PDB entry 3KEY | X-ray diffraction, 2.10 A resolution | chain A

[Chain A]
Protein: Protein STN1
Source organism: Saccharomyces cerevisiae
Notes: fragment: C-terminal fragment:
Reference sequence: P38960 (STN1_YEAST); numbering as in UniProt (aligned over 311-494)
Amino-acid sequence (185 residues; numbered 310 to 494; the number before each row is that of its first residue):
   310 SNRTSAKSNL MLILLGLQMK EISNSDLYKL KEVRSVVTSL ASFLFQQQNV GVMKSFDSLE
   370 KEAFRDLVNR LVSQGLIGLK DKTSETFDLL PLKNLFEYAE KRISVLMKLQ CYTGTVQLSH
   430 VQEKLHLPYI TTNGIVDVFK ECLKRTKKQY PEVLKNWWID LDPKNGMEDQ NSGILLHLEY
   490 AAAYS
Unresolved in the structure: 310-311, 472-479
Disulfides: Cys420 forms a disulfide with the same residue of a neighbouring copy of this chain
Construct notes: expression tag (310)
Swiss-Prot annotation at these positions:
  - mutagenesis: Asp397 (D397A: Modest telomere elongation phenotype), Trp466 (W466E: Elongated telomeres; W466R: Elongated telomeres and severe growth defects)

[Overview]
Curated annotation (UniProt) lists 2 mutagenesis sites.
Chain A is Protein STN1 (Saccharomyces cerevisiae); the structure, Crystal structure of S. cerevisiae Stn1
C-terminal, was determined by X-ray diffraction (same publication as 3KF6).
